9B7S - chains D and F of the 8 polymer chains in the assembly; structure by electron microscopy, 2.84 A resolution.

[Chain D (and F)]
Name: Capsid protein VP1
Source organism: Adeno-associated virus
Notes: chain F of this document is another copy of the same molecule, construct and numbering; everything in this record applies to it too
UniProtKB: Q6JC40 (Q6JC40_9VIRU); numbering as in UniProt (aligned over 1-736)
Sequence (736 residues; row label = number of the first residue in the row):
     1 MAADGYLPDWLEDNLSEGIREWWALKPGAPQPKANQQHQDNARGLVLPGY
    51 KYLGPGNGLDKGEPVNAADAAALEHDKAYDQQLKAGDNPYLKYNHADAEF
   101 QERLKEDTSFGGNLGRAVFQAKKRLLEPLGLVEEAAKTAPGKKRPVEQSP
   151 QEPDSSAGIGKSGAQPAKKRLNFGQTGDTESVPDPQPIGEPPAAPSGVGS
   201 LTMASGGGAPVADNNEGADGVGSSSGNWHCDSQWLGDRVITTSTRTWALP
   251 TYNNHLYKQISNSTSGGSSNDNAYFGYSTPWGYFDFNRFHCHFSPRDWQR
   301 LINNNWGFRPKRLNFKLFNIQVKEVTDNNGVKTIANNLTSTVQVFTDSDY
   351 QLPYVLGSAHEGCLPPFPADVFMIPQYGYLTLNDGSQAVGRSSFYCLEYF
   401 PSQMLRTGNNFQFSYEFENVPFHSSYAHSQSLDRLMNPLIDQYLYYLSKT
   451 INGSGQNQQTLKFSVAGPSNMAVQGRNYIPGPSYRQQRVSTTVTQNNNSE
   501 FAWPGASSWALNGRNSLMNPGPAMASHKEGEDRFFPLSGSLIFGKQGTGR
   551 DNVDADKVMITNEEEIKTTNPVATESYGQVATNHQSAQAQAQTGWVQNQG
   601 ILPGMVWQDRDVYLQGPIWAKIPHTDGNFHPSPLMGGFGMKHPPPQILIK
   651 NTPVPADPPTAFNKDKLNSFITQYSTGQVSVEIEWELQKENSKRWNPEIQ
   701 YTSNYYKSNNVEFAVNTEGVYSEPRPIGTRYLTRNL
Unresolved in the structure: 1-251, 283-350, 354-356, 361-375, 401-481, 488-495, 523-593, 602-622, 629-660, 671-736 (chain F: 1-286, 309-356, 374-422, 443, 512, 620-686)

[Chain D / chain F interface]
Residue-residue contacts (178; chain D residue first):
  Ile260(D) with Pro438(F), hydrophobic
  Asp271(D) with Arg434(F), hydrogen bond (backbone-side chain)
  Asn272(D) with Arg434(F); Ser469(F); Asn470(F), hydrogen bond; Met471(F), hydrogen bond (side chain-backbone); Ala472(F), hydrogen bond (side chain-backbone)
  Ala273(D) with Arg434(F), hydrogen bond (backbone-side chain)
  Tyr274(D) with Met471(F), hydrophobic
  Ser278(D) with Leu439(F)
  Gln351(D) with Asn691(F), hydrogen bond (side chain-backbone); Lys693(F); Asn735(F), hydrogen bond (backbone-side chain)
  Leu352(D) with Asn735(F)
  Pro353(D) with Gln430(F); Asn735(F)
  Gly357(D) with Asn477(F), hydrogen bond (backbone-side chain)
  Ser358(D) with Leu435(F), hydrogen bond (side chain-backbone); Met436(F); Gln442(F), hydrogen bond (backbone-side chain)
  Ala359(D) with Gln442(F)
  His360(D) with Asn437(F), hydrogen bond (side chain-backbone); Ile440(F), hydrogen bond (side chain-backbone); Asp441(F), hydrogen bond (side chain-backbone); Gln442(F)
  Gln376(D) with Asn437(F), hydrogen bond (backbone-side chain); Leu439(F); Ile440(F)
  Gly378(D) with Asn437(F); Pro438(F)
  Tyr379(D) with Pro438(F)
  Leu380(D) with Gln430(F), hydrogen bond (backbone-side chain); Arg434(F); Met436(F), hydrophobic; Pro438(F), hydrophobic; Met471(F), hydrophobic
  Thr381(D) with Ser429(F), hydrogen bond (side chain-backbone)
  Leu382(D) with His428(F); Ser429(F), hydrogen bond (backbone-backbone); Gln430(F); Ser431(F); Thr568(F)
  Asp384(D) with Glu529(F)
  Val389(D) with Glu529(F)
  Gly390(D) with Arg694(F), hydrogen bond (backbone-side chain); Ile699(F)
  Arg391(D) with Ser429(F); Glu565(F), salt bridge; Arg694(F), hydrogen bond (backbone-side chain); Ile699(F)
  Ser392(D) with Arg694(F), hydrogen bond (backbone-side chain); Asn696(F), hydrogen bond (backbone-side chain)
  Ser393(D) with Ser429(F); Arg694(F); Asn696(F)
  Phe394(D) with Arg694(F); Trp695(F), hydrogen bond (backbone-backbone); Asn696(F), hydrogen bond (backbone-side chain)
  Tyr395(D) with Ser429(F); Lys693(F); Arg694(F); Asn735(F), hydrogen bond
  Tyr399(D) with Lys693(F), hydrogen bond (backbone-side chain); Trp695(F), hydrophobic
  Phe400(D) with Lys693(F)
  Pro482(D) with Leu602(F), hydrophobic; Pro603(F)
  Tyr484(D) with Tyr577(F); Gly578(F); Gln579(F), hydrogen bond (side chain-backbone); Val580(F); Gln599(F)
  Arg485(D) with Val580(F); Ala581(F), hydrogen bond (backbone-backbone); Thr582(F); Asn583(F); His584(F)
  Gln486(D) with Ala581(F)
  Gln487(D) with Ala581(F); Asn583(F); His584(F); Gln585(F), hydrogen bond (side chain-backbone); Ala591(F); Gln592(F)
  Asn496(D) with Gln459(F), hydrogen bond (backbone-side chain); Leu461(F); Gln585(F), hydrogen bond
  Asn497(D) with Gln459(F); Ser586(F), hydrogen bond (side chain-backbone); Ala587(F); Ala589(F), hydrogen bond (side chain-backbone); Gln590(F)
  Asn498(D) with Gly455(F), hydrogen bond (side chain-backbone); Gln456(F); Asn457(F); Gln458(F), hydrogen bond (side chain-backbone); Gln459(F), hydrogen bond (side chain-backbone)
  Ser499(D) with Thr450(F), hydrogen bond (backbone-side chain); Ile451(F)
  Glu500(D) with Ser448(F); Lys449(F); Thr450(F), hydrogen bond (side chain-backbone); Ile451(F), hydrogen bond (side chain-backbone)
  Phe501(D) with Thr450(F), hydrogen bond (backbone-side chain); Gln585(F)
  Ala502(D) with Leu447(F); Ser448(F); Thr450(F)
  Gly505(D) with Thr593(F)
  Ser507(D) with Gln579(F); Val580(F); Ala581(F)
  Ser508(D) with Gly578(F); Gln579(F), hydrogen bond (backbone-backbone)
  Trp509(D) with Asp433(F); Arg476(F); Ile479(F); Pro480(F); Tyr577(F); Gly578(F)
  Ala510(D) with Tyr577(F), hydrogen bond (backbone-backbone)
  Leu511(D) with Leu432(F), hydrophobic; Asp433(F); Lys567(F); Thr568(F); Asn570(F)
  Asn512(D) with Lys528(F); Glu529(F), hydrogen bond (side chain-backbone); Lys567(F)
  Gly513(D) with Lys528(F)
  Arg514(D) with Ser431(F), hydrogen bond; Asp433(F), salt bridge; Arg434(F)
  Asn515(D) with Ala472(F)
  Ser516(D) with Asp433(F); Ala472(F); Arg476(F)
  Leu517(D) with Ala472(F), hydrogen bond (backbone-backbone); Val473(F)
  Met518(D) with Ile479(F), hydrophobic
  Asn519(D) with Val473(F), hydrogen bond (side chain-backbone); Gly475(F); Arg476(F), hydrogen bond (backbone-backbone)
  Gln597(D) with Val580(F); Ala581(F); Thr582(F)
  Asn598(D) with Val596(F); Asn598(F); Gln599(F), hydrogen bond
  Gln599(D) with Leu602(F)
  Gly600(D) with Gly600(F); Ile601(F); Leu602(F)
  Ile601(D) with Ile601(F), hydrogen bond (backbone-backbone); Leu602(F), hydrophobic; Pro603(F)
  Pro623(D) with Tyr478(F); Leu736(F), hydrophobic
  His624(D) with Tyr426(F), hydrogen bond; His428(F); Arg734(F); Leu736(F)
  Thr625(D) with His428(F); Thr569(F); Val606(F); Trp607(F); Gln608(F); Leu736(F)
  Asp626(D) with Ser424(F), hydrogen bond; Trp607(F), hydrogen bond (backbone-backbone); Gln608(F); Asp609(F), hydrogen bond (side chain-backbone); Arg730(F), salt bridge
  Gly627(D) with Val606(F); Trp607(F), hydrogen bond (backbone-backbone)
  Asn628(D) with Met605(F); Val606(F); Trp607(F)
Interface residues without a listed pair, chain D (73 interface residues in all): Tyr377, Cys396, Trp503, Pro504, Ala506, Pro520, Pro522
Interface residues without a listed pair, chain F (93 interface residues in all): Ala427, Leu444, Pro468, Gln474, Glu564, Pro571, Val572, Ser576, Thr733

[In short]
73 residues of chain D and 93 residues of chain F are in contact, with 53 hydrogen bonds and 3 salt bridges.
Polar contacts include Arg391(D)-Glu565(F), Arg514(D)-Asp433(F) and Asp626(D)-Arg730(F).
Chain D and chain F are both Capsid protein VP1 (Adeno-associated virus); the structure, Fab3-2 in complex
with the capsid of Adeno-associated virus type 9, was determined by electron microscopy (same publication as
9B6N, 9B6O, 9B6Q, 9B6R, 9B6S, 9B6T and 9 further entries).
